Entry 1ZBD (X-ray diffraction, 2.60 A resolution); this record covers chains A and B.

[Chain A]
Name: Rabphilin-3A
Organism: Rattus norvegicus
Notes: fragment: 19-217; engineered mutation(s): Q81L
UniProtKB: P63012 (RAB3A_RAT); numbering as in UniProt (aligned over 19-217)
Amino-acid sequence (203 residues; row label = number of the first residue in the row):
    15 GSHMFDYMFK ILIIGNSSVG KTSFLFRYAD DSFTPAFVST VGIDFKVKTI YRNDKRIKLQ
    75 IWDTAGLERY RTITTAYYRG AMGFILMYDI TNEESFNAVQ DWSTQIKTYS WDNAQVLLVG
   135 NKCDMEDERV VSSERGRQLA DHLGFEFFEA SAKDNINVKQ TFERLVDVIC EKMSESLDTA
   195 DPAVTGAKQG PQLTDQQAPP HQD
Not modelled in the structure: 15, 193-217
Modified positions: Mse18, Mse22, Mse96, Mse101, Mse139, Mse187 (selenomethionine; parent Met)
Construct notes: conflict Mse22 (Met in P63012), Mse96 (Met in P63012), Mse101 (Met in P63012), Mse139 (Met in P63012), Mse187 (Met in P63012)
Metal / ion sites: Mg2+: Thr36, Thr54 (together with GTP)
Ligand contacts: GTP (guanosine-5'-triphosphate): Asn30, Ser31, Ser32, Val33, Gly34, Lys35, Thr36, Ser37, Phe47, Thr48, Pro49, Ala50, Phe51, Ser53, Thr54, Asp77, Thr78, Ala79, Gly80, Asn135, Lys136, Asp138, Mse139, Ser165, Ala166, Lys167
Curated features (UniProtKB/Swiss-Prot):
  - motif: Pro49 to Asp58 (Switch 1), Gly80 to Mse96 (Switch 2)
  - binding site (GTP): Ser31, Ser32, Val33, Gly34, Lys35, Thr36, Ser37, Thr48, Pro49, Ser53, Thr54, Gly80, Asn135, Lys136, Asp138, Ala166, Lys167
  - binding site (Mg(2+)): Thr36, Thr54, Asp77
  - modified residue: Thr86 (Phosphothreonine), Ser188 (Phosphoserine), Ser190 (Phosphoserine)
  - mutagenesis: Thr36 (T36N: No significant effect on interaction with RAB3IP), Phe51 (F51L: Disrupts the interaction with RAB3IP), Val52 (V52A: No significant effect on interaction with RAB3IP), Val55 (V55E: Disrupts the interaction with RAB3IP), Gly56 (G56D: Disrupts the interaction with RAB3IP)
From the paper describing this entry:
  - binding site for GTP: Thr54

[Chain B]
Name: Rabphilin-3A
Organism: Rattus norvegicus
Notes: fragment: 40-170, effector domain; engineered mutation(s): C108S
UniProtKB: P47709 (RP3A_RAT); numbering as in UniProt (aligned over 41-170)
Amino-acid sequence (134 residues; each row starts with the number of its first residue):
    37 GSHMRKQEEL TDEEKEIINR VIARAEKMET MEQERIGRLV DRLETMRKNV AGDGVNRCIL
    97 CGEQLGMLGS ASVVCEDCKK NVCTKCGVET SNNRPHPVWL CKICLEQREV WKRSGAWFFK
   157 GFPKQVLPQP MPIK
Not modelled in the structure: 37-43, 168-170
Modified positions: Mse40 (selenomethionine); Mse64, Mse67, Mse82, Mse103, Mse167 (selenomethionine; parent Met)
Construct notes: conflict Mse64 (Met in P47709), Mse67 (Met in P47709), Mse82 (Met in P47709), Mse103 (Met in P47709), Mse167 (Met in P47709)
Metal / ion sites: Zn2+ site 1: Cys94, Cys97, Cys119, Cys122; Zn2+ site 2: Cys111, Cys114, Cys137, Cys140
Curated features (UniProtKB/Swiss-Prot):
  - zinc finger: Gly88 to Glu145 (FYVE-type)
  - binding site (Zn(2+)): Cys94, Cys97, Cys111, Cys114, Cys119, Cys122, Cys137, Cys140
From the paper describing this entry:
  - Zn2+ coordination: Cys94, Cys97, Cys111, Cys114, Cys119, Cys122, Cys137, Cys140

[How chain A and chain B interact]
Pairs across the interface (47):
  Ser16(A) with Arg71(B); Arg74(B)
  Phe19(A) with Arg71(B)
  Asp20(A) with Arg71(B), hydrogen bond (backbone-side chain); Arg149(B)
  Tyr21(A) with Lys148(B); Arg149(B)
  Mse22(A) with Glu68(B)
  Lys24(A) with Gln161(B), hydrogen bond
  Val55(A) with Glu50(B); Ile54(B)
  Ile57(A) with Val57(B), hydrophobic
  Asp58(A) with Val57(B); Arg60(B), salt bridge
  Phe59(A) with Val57(B); Arg60(B), hydrogen bond (backbone-side chain); Ala61(B), hydrophobic
  Val61(A) with Mse64(B), hydrophobic
  Lys72(A) with Mse64(B)
  Gln74(A) with Mse64(B)
  Trp76(A) with Ala61(B), hydrophobic
  Arg83(A) with Glu45(B), salt bridge; Leu46(B), hydrogen bond (side chain-backbone); Glu50(B), salt bridge
  Tyr84(A) with Glu50(B), hydrogen bond
  Ile87(A) with Ile54(B), hydrophobic
  Ala90(A) with Leu163(B), hydrophobic
  Tyr91(A) with Ile58(B)
  Arg93(A) with Phe155(B); Leu163(B)
  Gly94(A) with Phe155(B); Gln161(B)
  Ala95(A) with Phe154(B)
  Mse96(A) with Phe154(B), hydrophobic
  Trp125(A) with Phe154(B), hydrophobic
  Asn127(A) with Phe154(B); Lys156(B)
  Ala128(A) with Phe154(B)
  Ile183(A) with Trp153(B)
  Lys186(A) with Trp153(B)
  Mse187(A) with Lys148(B); Trp153(B)
  Ser190(A) with Trp153(B)
  Leu191(A) with Trp147(B), hydrophobic; Lys148(B)
  Asp192(A) with Glu112(B); Arg144(B)
Other interface residues (no listed pair), chain A (33 interface residues in all): Gly56
Other interface residues (no listed pair), chain B (24 interface residues in all): Val134
The authors on this interface:
  - interface residues, chain A: Phe19(A)

[In short]
The interface between chain A and chain B involves 33 residues on one side and 24 on the other, with 5
hydrogen bonds and 3 salt bridges. Polar contacts include Asp58(A)-Arg60(B), Arg83(A)-Glu45(B) and
Arg83(A)-Glu50(B). Bound to chain A: GTP. From the paper: a binding site for GTP at Thr54(A); the interface
residue Phe19(A).
Chain A is Rabphilin-3A and chain B is Rabphilin-3A, both from Rattus norvegicus; the structure, Structural
basis of rab effector specificity: crystal structure of the small G protein RAB3A complexed with ..., was
determined by X-ray diffraction.
